Entry 4CHA (X-ray diffraction, 1.68 A resolution); this record covers chains A and C of the 6 polymer chains in the assembly.

# Chain A
Protein: Alpha-chymotrypsin A
Organism: Bos taurus
Notes: EC 3.4.21.1
Reference sequence: P00766 (CTRA_BOVIN); residues 1-13 here = UniProt positions 1-13
Sequence (13 residues; numbered 1 to 13; the number before each row is that of its first residue):
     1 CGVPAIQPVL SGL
Unresolved in the structure: 12-13

# Chain C
Protein: Alpha-chymotrypsin A
Organism: Bos taurus
Notes: EC 3.4.21.1
Reference sequence: P00766 (CTRA_BOVIN); residues 149-245 here = UniProt positions 149-245
Sequence (97 residues; row label = number of the first residue in the row):
   149 ANTPDRLQQA SLPLLSNTNC KKYWGTKIKD AMICAGASGV SSCMGDSGGP LVCKKNGAWT
   209 LVGIVSWGSS TCSTSTPGVY ARVTALVNWV QQTLAAN
Disulfides: Cys168-Cys182, Cys191-Cys220
Swiss-Prot annotation at these positions:
  - active site: Ser195 (Charge relay system)

# How chain A and chain C interact
Residue-residue contacts (9; chain A residue first):
  Cys1(A) - Ala206(C)
  Gly2(A) - Ala206(C)
  Gly2(A) - Trp207(C)  hydrogen bond (backbone-backbone)
  Pro4(A) - Trp207(C)
  Val9(A) - Gln157(C)  hydrogen bond (backbone-side chain)
  Ser11(A) - Gln157(C)
  Ser11(A) - Ala158(C)
  Ser11(A) - Ser159(C)
  Ser11(A) - Trp207(C)
Interface residues without a listed pair, chain A (8 interface residues in all): Val3, Pro8, Leu10
Interface residues without a listed pair, chain C (6 interface residues in all): Gly205

# Summary
8 residues of chain A and 6 residues of chain C are in contact; the contacts include 2 hydrogen bonds. Among
the polar pairs are Val9(A)-Gln157(C) and Gly2(A)-Trp207(C). From UniProt: active-site residue Ser195(C) on
chain C.
Here chain A is Alpha-chymotrypsin A and chain C is Alpha-chymotrypsin A, both from Bos taurus. Entry 4CHA
(Structure of alpha-*chymotrypsin refined at 1.68 angstroms resolution) was determined by X-ray diffraction.
